Entry 8AFM (electron microscopy, 4.80 A resolution (low resolution: residue-level contacts below are approximate; hydrogen-bond / salt-bridge calls are withheld)); this record covers chains B and C of the 12 polymer chains in the assembly.

== Chain B ==
Molecule: Crescentin
Source organism: Caulobacter vibrioides
Reference sequence: A0A8F8EC09 (A0A8F8EC09_CAUVI); residues 1-457 here = UniProt positions 1-457
Chain sequence (457 residues; row label = number of the first residue in the row):
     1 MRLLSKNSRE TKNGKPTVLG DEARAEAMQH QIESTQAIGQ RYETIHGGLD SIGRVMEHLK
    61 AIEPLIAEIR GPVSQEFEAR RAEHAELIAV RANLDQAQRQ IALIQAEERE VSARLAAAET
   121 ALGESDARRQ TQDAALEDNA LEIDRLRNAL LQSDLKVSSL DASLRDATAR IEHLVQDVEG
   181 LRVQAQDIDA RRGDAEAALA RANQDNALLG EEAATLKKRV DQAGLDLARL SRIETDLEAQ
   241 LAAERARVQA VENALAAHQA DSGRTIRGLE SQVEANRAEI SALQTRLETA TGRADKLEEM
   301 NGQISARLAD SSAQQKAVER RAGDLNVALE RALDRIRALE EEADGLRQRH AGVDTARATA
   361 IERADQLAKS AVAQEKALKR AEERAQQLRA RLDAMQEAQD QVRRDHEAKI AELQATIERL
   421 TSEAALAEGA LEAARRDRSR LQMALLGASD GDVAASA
Unresolved in the structure: 1-366, 444-457

== Chain C ==
Molecule: Crescentin-specific megabody MB13
Notes: antibody fragment or engineered binder
Chain sequence (907 residues; each row starts with the number of its first residue):
     1 EVQLQESGGG LVYKEETQSG LNNYARVVEK GQYDSLEIPA QVAASWESGR DDAAVFGFID
    61 KEQLDKYVAN GGKRSDWTVK FAENRSQDGT LLGYSLLQES VDQASYMYSD NHYLAEMATI
   121 LGKPEEAKRY RQLAQQLADY INTCMFDPTT QFYYDVRIED KPLANGCAGK PIVERGKGPE
   181 GWSPLFNGAA TQANADAVVK VMLDPKEFNT FVPLGTAALT NPAFGADIYW RGRVWVDQFW
   241 FGLKGMERYG YRDDALKLAD TFFRHAKGLT ADGPIQENYN PLTGAQQGAP NFSWSAAHLY
   301 MLYNDFFRKQ ASGGGSGGGG SGGGGSGNAD NYKNVINRTG APQYMKDYDY DDHQRFNPFF
   361 DLGAWHGHLL PDGPNTMGGF PGVALLTEEY INFMASNFDR LTVWQDGKKV DFTLEAYSIP
   421 GALVQKLTAK DVQVEMTLRF ATPRTSLLET KITSNKPLDL VWDGELLEKL EAKEGKPLSD
   481 KTIAGEYPDY QRKISATRDG LKVTFGKVRA TWDLLTSGES EYQVHKSLPV QTEINGNRFT
   541 SKAHINGSTT LYTTYSHLLT AQEVSKEQMQ IRDILARPAF YLTASQQRWE EYLKKGLTNP
   601 DATPEQTRVA VKAIETLNGN WRSPGGAVKF NTVTPSVTGR WFSGNQTWPW DTWKQAFAMA
   661 HFNPDIAKEN IRAVFSWQIQ PGDSVRPQDV GFVPDLIAWN LSPERGGDGG NWNERNTKPS
   721 LAAWSVMEVY NVTQDKTWVA EMYPKLVAYH DWWLRNRDHN GNGVPEYGAT RDKAHNTESG
   781 EMLFTVKKDS LRLSCASSRS IDGINIMRWY RQAPGKQRGM VAVVTGWGST NYVDSVKGRF
   841 IISRDSAKDT VYLQMNNLKP EDTAVYSCNA IYRGSEYWGQ GTQVTVSSGE NLYFQGSHHH
   901 HHHHHHH
Unresolved in the structure: 14-788, 888-907
Disulfide bonds: Cys795-Cys868

== How chain B and chain C interact ==
Contacting residue pairs (14; chain B residue first):
  Gln414(B) - Trp827(C)
  Ile417(B) - Thr825(C)
  Ile417(B) - Trp827(C)
  Glu418(B) - Ser829(C)
  Thr421(B) - Ile806(C)
  Thr421(B) - Asn831(C)
  Ser422(B) - Asn831(C)
  Ala424(B) - Met820(C)
  Ala425(B) - Met820(C)
  Ala425(B) - Val833(C)
  Glu428(B) - Met820(C)
  Arg436(B) - Lys816(C)
  Arg436(B) - Gln817(C)
  Arg436(B) - Arg818(C)
Interface residues without a listed pair, chain B (11 interface residues in all): Gly429, Arg440
Interface residues without a listed pair, chain C (12 interface residues in all): Val823, Tyr832

== Overview ==
Chain B and chain C form an interface of 11 and 12 residues respectively.
Here chain B is Crescentin (Caulobacter vibrioides) and chain C is Crescentin-specific megabody MB13. Entry
8AFM (Cryo-EM structure of crescentin filaments (wildtype, C2 symmetry and small box)) was determined by
electron microscopy together with 8AFE, 8AFH, 8AFL, 8AHL, 8AIA, 8AIX and 8AJB from the same study.
